PDB entry 9G9I | electron microscopy, 3.31 A resolution | chains E and T of the 10 polymer chains in the assembly

== Chain E ==
Protein: CRISPR system Cms endoribonuclease Csm3
Organism: Enterococcus italicus DSM 15952
Notes: EC 3.1.-.-
UniProtKB: E6LHV5 (CSM3_ENTI1); residue numbers follow UniProt; this construct covers 1-214
Sequence (214 residues; each row starts with the number of its first residue):
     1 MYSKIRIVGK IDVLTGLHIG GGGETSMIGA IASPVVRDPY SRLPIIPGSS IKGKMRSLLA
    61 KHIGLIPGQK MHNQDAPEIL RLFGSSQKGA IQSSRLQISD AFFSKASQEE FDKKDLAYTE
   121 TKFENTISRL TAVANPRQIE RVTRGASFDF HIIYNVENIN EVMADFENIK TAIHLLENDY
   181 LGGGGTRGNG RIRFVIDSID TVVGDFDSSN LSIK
Disordered / not traced: 1
Sequence notes: engineered mutation Ala32 (Asp in E6LHV5)

== Chain T ==
Molecule: CTR
Sequence (47 nucleotides; numbered 1 to 47; the number before each row is that of its first residue):
     1 CCCCCAGCGC UUCAGCGUUC UUCGGAAUGU CGCGCAUUGG CAUGGAA
Disordered / not traced: 1-21, 39-47

== Interface between chain E and chain T ==
Contacting residue pairs (17):
  Ala30(E) - A27(T)  phosphate contact
  Ala32(E) - A27(T)  base contact
  Met71(E) - C35(T)  sugar contact
  Lys88(E) - A36(T)  sugar contact
  Lys88(E) - U37(T)  salt bridge to the phosphate
  Asn125(E) - G25(T)  base contact
  Thr126(E) - A27(T)  base contact
  Val133(E) - G25(T)  sugar contact
  Ala134(E) - G25(T)  hydrogen bond to the sugar
  Asn135(E) - G25(T)  sugar contact
  Asn135(E) - A26(T)  phosphate contact
  Asn135(E) - A27(T)  hydrogen bond to the sugar
  Asn135(E) - U28(T)  sugar contact
  Pro136(E) - G25(T)  base contact
  Pro136(E) - A26(T)  sugar contact
  Pro136(E) - A27(T)  sugar contact
  Arg137(E) - A27(T)  hydrogen bond to the base
Interface residues without a listed pair, chain E (13 interface residues in all): Gly29, Gln138
Interface residues without a listed pair, chain T (8 interface residues in all): G24

== Overview ==
The interface between chain E and chain T involves 13 residues on one side and 8 on the other; the contacts
include 3 hydrogen bonds and 1 salt bridge. Among the polar pairs are Arg137(E)-A27(T), Ala134(E)-G25(T) and
Asn135(E)-A27(T).
Here chain E is CRISPR system Cms endoribonuclease Csm3 (Enterococcus italicus DSM 15952) and chain T is CTR.
Entry 9G9I (CryoEM structure of Enterococcus italicus Csm-crRNA-CTR2 complex bound to pNppA3 and AMPNPP) was
determined by electron microscopy, deposited together with 9G9A, 9G9B, 9G9C, 9G9D, 9G9E, 9G9F and 4 further
entries.
